Entry 6IS5 (X-ray diffraction, 2.50 A resolution); this record covers chains B and D of the 4 polymer chains in the assembly.

# Chain B (and D)
Protein: VP1 Capsid protein
Notes: fragment: P domain; chain D of this document is another copy of the same molecule, construct and numbering; everything in this record applies to it too
UniProt: Q66296 (Q66296_9CALI); residue numbers follow UniProt; this construct covers 222-543
Amino-acid sequence (327 residues; each row starts with the number of its first residue):
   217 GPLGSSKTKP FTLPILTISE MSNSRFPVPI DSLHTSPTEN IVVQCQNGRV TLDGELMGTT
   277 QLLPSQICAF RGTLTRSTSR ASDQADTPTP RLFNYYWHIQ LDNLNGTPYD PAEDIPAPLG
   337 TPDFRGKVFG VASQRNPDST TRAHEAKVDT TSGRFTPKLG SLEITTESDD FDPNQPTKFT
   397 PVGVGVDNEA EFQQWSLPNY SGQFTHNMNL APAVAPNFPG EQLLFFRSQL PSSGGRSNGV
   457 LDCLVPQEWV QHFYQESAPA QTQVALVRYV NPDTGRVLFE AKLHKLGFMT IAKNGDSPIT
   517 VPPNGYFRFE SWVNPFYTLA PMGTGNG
Disordered / not traced: 217-221, 295-307, 539-543 (chain D: 217-222, 295-307, 539-543)
Sequence notes: expression tag (217-221)
Reported in the primary citation:
  - binding site for alpha-L-fucopyranose: T356, T357, R358, D386, G451, R452
  - binding site for alpha-D-glucopyranose: R452
  - binding site for 2-acetamido-2-deoxy-alpha-D-galactopyranose: A359, H360, E361, K363, G401, V402, D403, S449, G450

# Interface between chain B and chain D
Contacting residue pairs (18):
  T291(B) with P324(D)
  T294(B) with D326(D)
  H314(B) with Y325(D); D326(D), salt bridge; P327(D)
  Q316(B) with Q316(D), hydrogen bond
  P324(B) with T291(D); H314(D)
  P327(B) with F420(D)
  A328(B) with F420(D)
  R370(B) with D326(D), salt bridge; A328(D)
  L375(B) with L375(D); F420(D), hydrophobic
  N390(B) with D318(D); P324(D)
  F420(B) with T421(D)
  T421(B) with F420(D)
Other interface residues (no listed pair), chain B (18 interface residues in all): R292, S293, K374, S377, P389, M424
Other interface residues (no listed pair), chain D (14 interface residues in all): E329, M424

# Overview
18 residues of chain B face 14 of chain D across their interface; the contacts include 1 hydrogen bond and 2
salt bridges. Polar pairs include H314(B)-D326(D), R370(B)-D326(D) and Q316(B)-Q316(D). The paper reports a
binding site for 2-acetamido-2-deoxy-alpha-D-galactopyranose at A359(B), H360(B) and E361(B) among others; a
binding site for alpha-L-fucopyranose at T356(B), T357(B) and R358(B) among others.
Both chains are VP1 Capsid protein. Entry 6IS5 (P domain of GII.3-TV24 with A-tetrasaccharide complex) was
determined by X-ray diffraction, deposited together with 6J0Q and 6IR5.
